4IJL - chain A; structure by X-ray diffraction, 1.70 A resolution.

== Chain A ==
Molecule: Replication protein A 70 kDa DNA-binding subunit
Organism: Homo sapiens
Notes: fragment: N-terminal domain
Reference sequence: P27694 (RFA1_HUMAN); residues 1-120 here = UniProt positions 1-120
Sequence (123 residues; row label = number of the first residue in the row; numbers below 1 keep their minus sign (Gly-2 is residue -2)):
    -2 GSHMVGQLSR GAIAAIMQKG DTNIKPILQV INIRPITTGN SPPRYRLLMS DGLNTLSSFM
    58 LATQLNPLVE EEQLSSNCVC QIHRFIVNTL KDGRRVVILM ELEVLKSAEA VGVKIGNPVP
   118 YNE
Disordered / not traced: -2
Sequence notes: expression tag (-2 to 0); engineered mutation Arg7 (Glu in P27694)
Small-molecule neighbours:
  - 1EK ({[5-(3-chloro-1-benzothiophen-2-yl)-4-phenyl-4H-1,2,4-triazol-3-yl]sulfanyl}acetic acid), molecule 1: Arg31, Ile33, Arg43, Ser54, Ser55, Met57, Leu87, Arg91, Val93
  - 1EK, molecule 2: Arg41, Met57, Ala59, Thr60, Ile83, Asn85, Thr86, Leu87, Ile95, Met97
UniProt features mapped onto this chain:
  - modified residue: Met1 (N-acetylmethionine)
  - cross-link (Glycyl lysine isopeptide (Lys-Gly)): Lys22 (interchain with G-Cter in ubiquitin), Lys88 (interchain with G-Cter in ubiquitin)
  - mutagenesis: Arg41 (R41E: Loss of HELB-binding; when associated with E-43), Arg43 (R43E: Loss of HELB-binding; when associated with E-41)
From the paper describing this entry:
  - binding site for 1EK: Arg31, Ser54, Ser55, Met57, Leu87

== In short ==
Ligands of chain A: compound 1EK. Curated annotation (UniProt) lists 2 mutagenesis sites. From the paper: a
binding site for 1EK at Arg31, Ser54 and Ser55 among others.
Chain A is Replication protein A 70 kDa DNA-binding subunit (Homo sapiens); the structure, Fragment-based
Discovery of Protein-Protein Interaction Inhibitors of Replication Protein A, was determined by X-ray
diffraction (same publication as 4IJH).
